1IO4 - chains F and C of the 6 polymer chains in the assembly; structure by X-ray diffraction, 3.00 A resolution.

Chain F:
Molecule: Csf-1r promoter
Sequence (26 nucleotides; row label = number of the first residue in the row):
     1 CCGCAACCAC AGAGTTTGGA AATCTT

Chain C:
Name: Runt-related transcription factor 1
Source organism: Mus musculus
Notes: fragment: runt domain
UniProtKB: Q03347 (RUNX1_MOUSE); residues 60-182 here = UniProt positions 60-182
Amino-acid sequence (123 residues; each row starts with the number of its first residue):
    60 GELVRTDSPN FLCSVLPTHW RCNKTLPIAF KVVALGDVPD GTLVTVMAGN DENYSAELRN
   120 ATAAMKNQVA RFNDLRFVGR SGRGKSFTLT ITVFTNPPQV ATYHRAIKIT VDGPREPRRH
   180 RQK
Not modelled in the structure: 180-182
Swiss-Prot annotation at these positions:
  - region (Interaction with DNA): Arg-80 to Thr-84, Arg-135 to Gly-143, Ile-168 to Arg-177
  - binding site (chloride): Asn-112, Glu-116, Arg-139, Val-170
  - mutagenesis: Arg-80 (R80A: Interferes with DNA-binding), Asn-109 (N109A: Interferes with heterodimerization), Tyr-113 (Y113A: Interferes with heterodimerization), Arg-142 (R142A: Interferes with DNA-binding), Lys-144 (K144M: Interferes with DNA-binding), Thr-149 (T149A: Interferes with heterodimerization), Val-170 (V170A: No effect), Asp-171 (D171A: Interferes with DNA-binding), Arg-174 (R174A: Interferes with DNA-binding), Arg-177 (R177A: Interferes with DNA-binding)
Small-molecule neighbours: gold ion (AU): Cys-81, Asn-82, Val-137, Arg-139

Chain F / chain C interface:
Pairs across the interface - 17 pairs, chain F then chain C:
  DG3(F) with His-179(C), salt bridge to the phosphate
  DC4(F) with Arg-142(C), base contact
  DA5(F) with Arg-142(C), hydrogen bond to the sugar
  DA6(F) with His-78(C), phosphate contact; Arg-142(C), hydrogen bond to the sugar; Gly-143(C), hydrogen bond to the phosphate; Lys-167(C), salt bridge to the phosphate; Thr-169(C), phosphate contact; Arg-177(C), base contact
  DC7(F) with Arg-139(C), phosphate contact; Thr-169(C), phosphate contact; Val-170(C), hydrogen bond to the phosphate; Asp-171(C), hydrogen bond to the base; Arg-177(C), base contact
  DC8(F) with Arg-139(C), salt bridge to the phosphate; Val-170(C), base contact; Asp-171(C), hydrogen bond to the base
Interface residues without a listed pair, chain F (7 interface residues in all): DA9
Interface residues without a listed pair, chain C (11 interface residues in all): Arg-174

In short:
The interface between chain F and chain C involves 7 residues on one side and 11 on the other; the contacts
include 6 hydrogen bonds and 3 salt bridges. Polar contacts include DC7(F)/Asp-171(C), DC8(F)/Asp-171(C) and
DA5(F)/Arg-142(C). Bound to chain C: gold ion.
Here chain F is Csf-1r promoter and chain C is Runt-related transcription factor 1 (Mus musculus). Entry 1IO4
(Crystal structure of runx-1/AML1/cbfalpha runt domain-cbfbeta core domain heterodimer and C/ebpbeta bzip
homodimer bound to a ...) was determined by X-ray diffraction, deposited together with 1HJB and 1HJC.
